PDB entry 6EN1 | X-ray diffraction, 2.67 A resolution | chains A and D of the 4 polymer chains in the assembly

[Chain A]
Molecule: Int protein
From: Enterococcus faecalis
Notes: engineered mutation(s): R225K
UniProt: Q7BP35 (Q7BP35_ENTFL); residue numbers follow UniProt; this construct covers 82-397
Amino-acid sequence (317 residues; each row starts with the number of its first residue):
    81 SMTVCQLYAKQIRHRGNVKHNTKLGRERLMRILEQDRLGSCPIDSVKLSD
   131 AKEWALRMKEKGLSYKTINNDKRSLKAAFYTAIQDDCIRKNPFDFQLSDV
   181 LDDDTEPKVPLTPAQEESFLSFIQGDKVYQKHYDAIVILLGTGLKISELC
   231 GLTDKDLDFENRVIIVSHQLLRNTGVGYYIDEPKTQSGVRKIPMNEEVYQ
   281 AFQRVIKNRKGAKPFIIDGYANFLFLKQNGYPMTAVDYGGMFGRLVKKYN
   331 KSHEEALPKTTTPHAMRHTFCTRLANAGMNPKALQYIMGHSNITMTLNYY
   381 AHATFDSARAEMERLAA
Unresolved in the structure: 397
Differences from the reference sequence: expression tag (81); conflict Lys225 (Arg in Q7BP35)
What the authors report for this chain:
  - binding site for the 45-nt DNA strand: Asn101, Asn150, Arg153, Arg252
  - conformationally variable residues (loop rearrangement): Glu262 to Thr265
  - mutagenesis - R153A, R153A/Y160A: decreased catalytic activity on strand exchange
  - mutagenesis - R153A, R153A/Y160A: decreased catalytic activity on excision
  - mutagenesis - R153A/Y160A: unchanged catalytic activity
  - catalytic residues: Tyr379, Tyr380
  - mutagenesis - Y379F, Y380F: unchanged catalytic activity on cleave DNA
  - mutagenesis - Y379F/Y380F: abolished catalytic activity on cleave DNA
  - mutagenesis - Y380F: abolished catalytic activity on strand exchange
  - mutagenesis - Y379F: unchanged catalytic activity on strand exchange
  - mutagenesis - Y379F/Y380F: abolished catalytic activity on suicide CI5 DNA

[Chain D]
Molecule: 45-nt DNA strand
Sequence (45 nucleotides; numbered -20 to 24; the number before each row is that of its first residue; numbers below 1 keep their minus sign (DC-20 is residue -20)):
   -20 CTAAAATCCCATATAATTTTGAAAATAAAATTTTAGGTTATCGCT
Unresolved in the structure: -20 to -18, 1-3, 24

[Chain A / chain D interface]
Contacting residue pairs (33):
  Arg95(A) - DA6(D)  salt bridge to the phosphate
  Arg95(A) - DA7(D)  salt bridge to the phosphate
  Val98(A) - DA8(D)  phosphate contact
  Lys99(A) - DA8(D)  salt bridge to the phosphate
  Asn101(A) - DA8(D)  sugar contact
  Asn101(A) - DA9(D)  hydrogen bond to the phosphate
  Thr102(A) - DA7(D)  sugar contact
  Thr102(A) - DA8(D)  hydrogen bond to the phosphate
  Arg106(A) - DA7(D)  salt bridge to the phosphate
  Asn150(A) - DA6(D)  hydrogen bond to the base
  Asn150(A) - DA7(D)  base contact
  Arg153(A) - DA4(D)  base contact
  Arg153(A) - DA6(D)  salt bridge to the phosphate
  Ser154(A) - DA6(D)  sugar contact
  Lys156(A) - DT5(D)  salt bridge to the phosphate
  Ala157(A) - DT5(D)  sugar contact
  Ala157(A) - DA6(D)  sugar contact
  Tyr160(A) - DT5(D)  stacking on the base
  Lys225(A) - DA9(D)  phosphate contact
  Lys225(A) - DT10(D)  phosphate contact
  Ile226(A) - DT10(D)  hydrogen bond to the phosphate
  Ser227(A) - DT10(D)  hydrogen bond to the phosphate
  Gln249(A) - DA9(D)  hydrogen bond to the phosphate
  Leu251(A) - DA9(D)  phosphate contact
  Leu251(A) - DT10(D)  phosphate contact
  Asp261(A) - DA9(D)  phosphate contact
  Ala315(A) - DT10(D)  phosphate contact
  Val316(A) - DT11(D)  base contact
  Thr342(A) - DT11(D)  hydrogen bond to the phosphate
  Thr342(A) - DT12(D)  phosphate contact
  Pro343(A) - DT11(D)  phosphate contact
  His344(A) - DT10(D)  phosphate contact
  His344(A) - DT11(D)  hydrogen bond to the phosphate
Other interface residues (no listed pair), chain A (25 interface residues in all): Gly320, Ala345

[In short]
25 residues of chain A face 9 of chain D across their interface; the contacts include 8 hydrogen bonds, 6 salt
bridges and 1 aromatic stacking contact. Polar pairs include Asn150(A)-DA6(D), Asn101(A)-DA9(D) and
Thr102(A)-DA8(D). From the paper: catalytic residues Tyr379(A) and Tyr380(A); R153A and R153A/Y160A of chain A
reduce catalytic activity on strand exchange; 5 substitutions were tested in all.
Chain A is Int protein (Enterococcus faecalis) and chain D is a 45-nt DNA strand; the structure, Structure of
the Tn1549 transposon Integrase (aa 82-397, R225K) in complex with a circular intermediate DNA ..., was
determined by X-ray diffraction together with 6EMY, 6EMZ, 6EN0 and 6EN2 from the same study.
